8HPK - chains A and H of the 3 polymer chains in the assembly; structure by X-ray diffraction, 3.00 A resolution.

Chain A:
Molecule: Oxalate:formate antiporter
From: Oxalobacter formigenes
UniProtKB: Q51330 (OXLT_OXAFO); residue numbers follow UniProt; this construct covers 1-418
Amino-acid sequence (427 residues; each row starts with the number of its first residue):
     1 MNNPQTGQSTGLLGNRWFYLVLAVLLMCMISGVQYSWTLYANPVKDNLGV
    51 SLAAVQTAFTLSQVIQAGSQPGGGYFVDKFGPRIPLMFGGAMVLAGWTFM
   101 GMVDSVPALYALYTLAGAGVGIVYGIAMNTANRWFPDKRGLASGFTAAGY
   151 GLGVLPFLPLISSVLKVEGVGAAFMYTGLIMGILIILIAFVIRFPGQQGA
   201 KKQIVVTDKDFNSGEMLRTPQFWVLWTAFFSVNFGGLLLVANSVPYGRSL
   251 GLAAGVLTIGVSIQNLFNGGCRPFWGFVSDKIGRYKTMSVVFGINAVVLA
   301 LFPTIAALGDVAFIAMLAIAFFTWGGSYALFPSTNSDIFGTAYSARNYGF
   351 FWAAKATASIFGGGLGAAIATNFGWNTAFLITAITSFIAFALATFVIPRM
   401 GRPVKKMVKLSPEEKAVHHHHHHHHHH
Disordered / not traced: 1-10, 198-202, 406-427
Differences from the reference sequence: expression tag (419-427)
Curated features (UniProtKB/Swiss-Prot):
  - binding site (oxalate): Lys355
  - mutagenesis: Cys28 (C28G: Slight decrease in activity; when associated with A-271), Gln56 (Q56C: Residual activity), Phe59 (F59C: Loss of activity), Gln66 (Q66C: Residual activity), Ser69 (S69C: Residual activity), Cys271 (C271A: Slight decrease in activity; when associated with G-28), Gly349 (G349C: Loss of activity), Ala354 (A354C: Residual activity), Lys355 (K355C/G/Q/T: Loss of activity; K355R: Residual activity), Gly362 (G362C: Residual activity), Gly363 (G363C: Residual activity)
Residues lining bound ligands: oxalate ion (OXL): Gln34, Tyr35, Tyr124, Tyr150, Arg272, Trp324, Tyr328, Trp352, Lys355
From the paper describing this entry:
  - binding site for oxalate ion: Gln34, Tyr35, Tyr124, Tyr150, Arg272, Trp324, Tyr328, Trp352, Lys355
  - contacts within the chain: Thr38-Val240 (hydrogen bond), Leu39-Val244 (hydrophobic contact), Asp78-Arg133 (salt bridge), Met128-Pro332 (hydrophobic contact), Asn129-Ser344 (hydrogen bond), Arg133-Thr341 (backbone contact), Arg133-Ala342 (backbone contact), Arg16-Asp137 (salt bridge), Arg139-Asp337, Ala147-Arg272 (backbone contact), Asn268-Arg272 (hydrogen bond), Asp280-Arg284, Arg284-Asp337, Met128-Tyr348 (hydrophobic contact), Gln66-Trp352 (hydrogen bond), Gln34-Lys355 (hydrogen bond), Gln63-Lys355 (hydrogen bond)
  - mutagenesis - Q34A, Y35A, Y124A, Y150A, N268A, R272A, W324A, K355Q: decreased binding to oxalate ion
  - mutagenesis - R272A, K355Q: abolished catalytic activity on oxalate ion
  - mutagenesis - Q34A, Y35A, N268A, W324A, Y328A, W352A: decreased catalytic activity on oxalate ion
  - mutagenesis - Y124A: unchanged catalytic activity on oxalate ion
  - mutagenesis - Y328A, W352A: unchanged binding to oxalate ion
  - conformationally variable residues (side-chain flip): Gln34 (from molecular simulation)

Chain H:
Molecule: Fab fragment Heavy chein
From: Mus musculus
Notes: antibody fragment or engineered binder
Amino-acid sequence (220 residues; row label = number of the first residue in the row):
     1 EVQLQQSGPELVKPGASVKISCKASVNSFTGYFVNWVKQSHGKSLEWIGR
    51 VHPYNGNTFYNQKFKGRVTLTVDRSSTTAHMELLSLTSEDSAVYYCGRRD
   101 DYDTMDYWGQGTSVTVSSAKTTPPSVYPLAPGCGDTTGSSVTLGCLVKGY
   151 FPESVTVTWNSGSLSSSVHTFPALLQSGLYTMSSSVTVPSSTWPSQTVTC
   201 SVAHPASSTTVDKKLEPSGP
Disordered / not traced: 1, 161-165, 219-220
Disulfide bonds: Cys22-Cys96, Cys145-Cys200

Chain A / chain H interface:
Pairs across the interface (11; chain A residue first):
  Asn42(A) - Asp101(H)
  Asn42(A) - Tyr102(H)
  Asp46(A) - Phe33(H)
  Asp46(A) - Arg50(H)
  Asp46(A) - Arg99(H)  salt bridge
  Asp46(A) - Asp101(H)
  Asn47(A) - Phe59(H)
  Val244(A) - Tyr102(H)  hydrogen bond (backbone-side chain)
  Pro245(A) - Tyr102(H)
  Arg248(A) - Asp100(H)  salt bridge
  Arg248(A) - Tyr102(H)
Other interface residues (no listed pair), chain A (8 interface residues in all): Pro43, Lys45

Overview:
8 residues of chain A face 7 of chain H across their interface; the contacts include 1 hydrogen bond and 2
salt bridges. Polar contacts include Asp46(A)-Arg99(H), Arg248(A)-Asp100(H) and Val244(A)-Tyr102(H). The paper
reports a binding site for oxalate ion at Gln34(A), Tyr35(A) and Tyr124(A) among others; Q34A, Y35A and Y124A
of chain A, among others, reduce binding to oxalate ion; 10 substitutions were tested in all.
Here chain A is Oxalate:formate antiporter (Oxalobacter formigenes) and chain H is Fab fragment Heavy chein
(Mus musculus). Entry 8HPK (Crystal structure of the bacterial oxalate transporter OxlT in an oxalate-bound
occluded form) was determined by X-ray diffraction together with 8HPJ from the same study.
